PDB entry 3VLN | X-ray diffraction, 1.70 A resolution | chain A

[Chain A]
Molecule: Glutathione S-transferase omega-1
From: Homo sapiens
Notes: EC 2.5.1.18
UniProt: P78417 (GSTO1_HUMAN); numbering as in UniProt (aligned over 1-241)
Chain sequence (241 residues; each row starts with the number of its first residue):
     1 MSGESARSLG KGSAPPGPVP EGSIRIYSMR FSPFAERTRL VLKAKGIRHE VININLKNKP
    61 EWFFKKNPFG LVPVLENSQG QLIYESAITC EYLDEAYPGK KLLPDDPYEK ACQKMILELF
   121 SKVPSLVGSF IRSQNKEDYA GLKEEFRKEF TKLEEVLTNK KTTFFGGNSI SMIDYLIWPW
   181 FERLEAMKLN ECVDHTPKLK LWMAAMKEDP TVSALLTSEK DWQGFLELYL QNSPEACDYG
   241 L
Not modelled in the structure: 1-2
Differences from the reference sequence: engineered mutation Ser32 (Cys in P78417)
Residues lining bound ligands: ascorbic acid (ASC): Phe34, Arg37, Leu71, Val72, Pro73, Glu85, Ser86, Ala87
Curated features (UniProtKB/Swiss-Prot):
  - binding site (glutathione): Lys59, Val72, Glu85, Ser86
  - modified residue: Ser2 (N-acetylserine), Lys57 (N6-acetyllysine), Ser129 (Phosphoserine), Lys143 (N6-acetyllysine), Lys148 (N6-acetyllysine), Lys152 (N6-acetyllysine)
  - natural variant: Ala140 (A140D: In allele GSTO1*C), Glu155 (deletion: In allele GSTO1*B)
From the paper describing this entry:
  - binding site for ascorbic acid: Phe34, Leu71, Val72, Glu85, Ser86
  - conformationally variable residues (side-chain flip): Glu85
  - binding site for acetate ion: Ser32, Phe34
  - contacts within the chain: Glu85-Ser86 (hydrogen bond)

[Overview]
Chain A binds ascorbic acid. From UniProt: 4 glutathione-binding residues. The paper reports a binding site
for ascorbic acid at Phe34, Leu71 and Val72 among others; a binding site for acetate ion at Ser32 and Phe34.
Chain A is Glutathione S-transferase omega-1 (Homo sapiens); the structure, Human Glutathione Transferase O1-1
C32S Mutant in Complex with Ascorbic Acid, was determined by X-ray diffraction (same publication as 3Q18, 3Q19
and 3QAG).
